Entry 2CPO (X-ray diffraction, 2.10 A resolution); this record covers chain A.

# Chain A
Protein: Chloroperoxidase
From: Leptoxyphium fumago
Notes: EC 1.11.1.10
UniProtKB: P04963 (PRXC_CALFU); residues 1-298 here correspond to UniProt positions 22-319 (UniProt number = residue number + 21)
Chain sequence (299 residues; each row starts with the number of its first residue; numbering starts at 0):
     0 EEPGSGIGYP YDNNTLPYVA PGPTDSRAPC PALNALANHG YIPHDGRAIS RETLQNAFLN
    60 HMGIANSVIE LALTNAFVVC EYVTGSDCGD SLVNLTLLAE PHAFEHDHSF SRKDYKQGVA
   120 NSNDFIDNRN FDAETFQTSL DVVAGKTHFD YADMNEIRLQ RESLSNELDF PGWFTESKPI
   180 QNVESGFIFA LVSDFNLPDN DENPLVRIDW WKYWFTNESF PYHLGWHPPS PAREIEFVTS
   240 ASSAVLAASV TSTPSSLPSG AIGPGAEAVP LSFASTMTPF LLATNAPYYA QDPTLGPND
Modified residues: Glu0 (pyroglutamic acid; PCA)
Disulfide bonds: Cys79-Cys87
Covalent attachments: N-acetylglucosamine (NAG) linked to Asn12, Asn93, Asn216; alpha-D-mannopyranose (MAN) linked to Thr238, Ser239, Ser241, Ser242, Ser248, Thr250, Ser251, Thr252
Bound ions: heme Fe near Cys29 (its only coordinating residue here); Mn2+: Glu104, His105, Ser108 (together with heme)
Ligand contacts: heme (HEM): Pro28, Cys29, Pro30, Ala31, Leu32, Leu53, Phe57, Met61, Ile63, Val67, Ile68, Ala71, Leu72, Ala75, Leu97, Phe103, Glu104, His105, Ser108, Phe109, Ser110, Arg111, Glu183, Phe186, Ile187, Leu190, Trp213, Phe214

# Summary
Bound to chain A: heme. N-acetylglucosamine is covalently linked to Asn12, Asn93 and Asn216.
Alpha-D-mannopyranose is covalently linked to Thr238, Ser239, Ser241, Ser242, Ser248 and Thr250 and 2 more.
Glu104, His105 and Ser108 coordinate Mn2+.
Chain A is Chloroperoxidase (Leptoxyphium fumago); the structure, Chloroperoxidase, was determined by X-ray
diffraction (same publication as 1CPO).
